Entry 3VJT (X-ray diffraction, 2.00 A resolution); this record covers chains A and C.

# Chain A
Name: Vitamin D3 receptor
Organism: Rattus norvegicus
Notes: fragment: ligand-binding domain; engineered mutation(s): deletion of UNP residues 165-211
UniProtKB: P13053 (VDR_RAT); residue numbers follow UniProt; this construct covers 116-158, 206-423
Sequence (271 residues; numbered 106 to 423; 47 numbers in that range are skipped by the numbering (no residue carries them; nothing is unmodelled there); the number before each row is that of its first residue):
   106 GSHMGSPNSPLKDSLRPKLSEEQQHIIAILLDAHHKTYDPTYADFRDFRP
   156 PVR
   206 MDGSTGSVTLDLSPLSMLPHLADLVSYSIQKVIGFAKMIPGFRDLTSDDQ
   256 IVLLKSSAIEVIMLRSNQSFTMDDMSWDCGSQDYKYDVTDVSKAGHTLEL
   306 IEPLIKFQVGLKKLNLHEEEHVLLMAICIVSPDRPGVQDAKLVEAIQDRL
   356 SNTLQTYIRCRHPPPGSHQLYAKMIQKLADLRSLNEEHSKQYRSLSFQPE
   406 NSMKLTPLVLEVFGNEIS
Unresolved in the structure: 106-122, 206-218, 421-423
Construct notes: expression tag (106-115)
Ligand contacts: 10R (1-(2-[(R)-2,4-Dihydroxybutoxy]ethyl)-12-(5-ethyl-5-hydroxyheptyl)-1,12-dicarba-closo-dodecaborane): Tyr143, Tyr147, Leu223, Leu226, Ala227, Leu229, Val230, Ser233, Ile264, Ile267, Arg270, Ser271, Ser274, Trp282, Cys284, Tyr291, Val296, Ala299, His301, Leu309, His393, Tyr397, Leu400, Leu410, Val414, Phe418
UniProt features mapped onto this chain:
  - region: Lys242 to Lys260 (Interaction with coactivator LXXLL motif)
  - motif: Pro412 to Asn420 (9aaTAD)
  - binding site (calcitriol): Tyr143, Ser233, Arg270, Ser274, His301, His393

# Chain C
Name: peptide from Mediator of RNA polymerase II transcription subunit 1
UniProtKB: Q15648 (MED1_HUMAN); residues 625-637 here correspond to UniProt positions 640-652 (UniProt number = residue number + 15)
Sequence (13 residues; numbered 625 to 637; the number before each row is that of its first residue):
   625 KNHPMLMNLLKDN
Unresolved in the structure: 625, 636-637
UniProt features mapped onto this chain:
  - motif: Leu630 to Leu634 (LXXLL motif 2)

# How chain A and chain C interact
Residue-residue contacts (20):
  Ile238(A) with Leu630(C), hydrophobic; Leu633(C), hydrophobic
  Lys242(A) with Leu633(C), hydrogen bond (side chain-backbone); Leu634(C), hydrogen bond (side chain-backbone); Lys635(C), hydrogen bond (side chain-backbone)
  Ser252(A) with Met631(C), hydrogen bond
  Gln255(A) with Leu634(C)
  Ile256(A) with His627(C); Leu630(C), hydrophobic; Met631(C), hydrophobic; Leu634(C), hydrophobic
  Leu259(A) with Leu634(C), hydrophobic
  Lys260(A) with His627(C), hydrogen bond; Leu630(C)
  Pro412(A) with Met629(C), hydrophobic
  Leu413(A) with Leu633(C), hydrophobic
  Glu416(A) with His627(C); Pro628(C); Met629(C), hydrogen bond (side chain-backbone); Leu630(C), hydrogen bond (side chain-backbone)
Other interface residues (no listed pair), chain A (14 interface residues in all): Gln235, Phe247, Arg248, Val417
Other interface residues (no listed pair), chain C (9 interface residues in all): Asn626

# Summary
The interface between chain A and chain C involves 14 residues on one side and 9 on the other; the contacts
include 7 hydrogen bonds. Polar contacts include Lys242(A)-Leu633(C), Lys242(A)-Leu634(C) and
Lys242(A)-Lys635(C). Bound to chain A: compound 10R.
Chain A is Vitamin D3 receptor (Rattus norvegicus) and chain C is peptide from Mediator of RNA polymerase II
transcription subunit 1; the structure, Vitamin D receptor complex with a carborane compound, was determined
by X-ray diffraction (same publication as 3VJS).
